Entry 5K1Z (neutron diffraction, 2.60 A resolution); this record covers chain A.

# Chain A
Molecule: Aminodeoxyfutalosine nucleosidase
Source organism: Helicobacter pylori
Notes: EC 3.2.2.30, 3.2.2.9
UniProt: Q9ZMY2 (MQMTN_HELPJ); residue numbers follow UniProt; this construct covers 2-230
Chain sequence (229 residues; each row starts with the number of its first residue):
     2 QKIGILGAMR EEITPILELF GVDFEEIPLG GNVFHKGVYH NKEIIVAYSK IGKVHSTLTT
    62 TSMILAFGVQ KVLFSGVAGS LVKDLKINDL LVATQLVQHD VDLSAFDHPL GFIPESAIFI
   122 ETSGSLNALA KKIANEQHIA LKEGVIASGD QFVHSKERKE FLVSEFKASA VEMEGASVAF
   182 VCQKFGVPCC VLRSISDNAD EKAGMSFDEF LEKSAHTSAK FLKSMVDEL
Small-molecule neighbours: 4CT ((3R,4S)-1-[(4-amino-5H-pyrrolo[3,2-d]pyrimidin-7-yl)methyl]-4-{[(4-chlorophenyl)sulfanyl]methyl}pyrrolidin-3-ol): Ala-9, Met-10, Glu-13, Ile-52, Gly-53, Val-78, Ala-79, Gly-80, Leu-104, Phe-107, His-109, Pro-115, Gln-152, Phe-153, Val-154, His-155, Val-172, Glu-173, Met-174, Glu-175, Arg-194, Ser-197, Asp-198, Ala-200, Ala-204, Phe-208
UniProt features mapped onto this chain:
  - active site: Glu-13 (Proton acceptor), Asp-198 (Proton donor)
  - binding site (substrate): Gly-80, Val-154, Met-174, Glu-175
Reported in the primary citation:
  - binding site for 4CT: Glu-175, Ser-197, Asp-198
  - contacts within the chain: Ser-197/Asp-198 (hydrogen bond), Asp-198/Ala-200 (backbone contact)
  - catalytic residues: Glu-13, Glu-175, Arg-194

# Overview
Ligands of chain A: compound 4CT. UniProt lists active-site residues Glu-13 and Asp-198 and 4
substrate-binding residues. From the paper: catalytic residues Glu-13, Glu-175 and Arg-194; a binding site for
4CT at Glu-175, Ser-197 and Asp-198.
Chain A is Aminodeoxyfutalosine nucleosidase (Helicobacter pylori); the structure, Joint X-ray/neutron
structure of MTAN complex with p-ClPh-Thio-DADMe-ImmA, was determined by neutron diffraction together with
5CCD, 5CCE, 5JPC and 5KB3 from the same study.
